8YFT - chains A and B; structure by electron microscopy, 3.16 A resolution.

[Chain A]
Molecule: Angiotensin-converting enzyme
Organism: Nyctereutes procyonoides
Notes: EC 3.4.-.-
UniProt: B4XEP4 (B4XEP4_NYCPR); residues 19-617 here correspond to UniProt positions 18-616 (UniProt number = residue number - 1)
Amino-acid sequence (605 residues; row label = number of the first residue in the row):
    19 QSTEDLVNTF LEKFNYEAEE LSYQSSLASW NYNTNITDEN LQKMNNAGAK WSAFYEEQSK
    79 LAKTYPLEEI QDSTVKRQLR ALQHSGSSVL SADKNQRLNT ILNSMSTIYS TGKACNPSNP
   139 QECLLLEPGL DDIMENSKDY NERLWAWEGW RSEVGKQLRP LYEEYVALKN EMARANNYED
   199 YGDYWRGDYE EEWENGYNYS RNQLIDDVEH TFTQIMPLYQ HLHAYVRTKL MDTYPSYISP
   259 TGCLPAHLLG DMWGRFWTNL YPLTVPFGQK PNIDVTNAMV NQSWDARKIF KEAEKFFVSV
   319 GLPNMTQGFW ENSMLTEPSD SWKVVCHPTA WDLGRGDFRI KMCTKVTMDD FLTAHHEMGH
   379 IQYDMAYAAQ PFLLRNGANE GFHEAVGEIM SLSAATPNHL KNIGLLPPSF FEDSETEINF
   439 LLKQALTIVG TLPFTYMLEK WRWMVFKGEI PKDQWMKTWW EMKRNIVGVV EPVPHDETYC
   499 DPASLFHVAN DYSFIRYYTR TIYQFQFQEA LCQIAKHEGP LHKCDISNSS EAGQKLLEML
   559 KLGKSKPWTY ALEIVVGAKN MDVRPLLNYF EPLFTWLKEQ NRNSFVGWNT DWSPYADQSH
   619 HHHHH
Unresolved in the structure: 134-141, 616-623
Sequence notes: expression tag (618-623)
Disulfides: Cys-344/Cys-361, Cys-530/Cys-542
Covalently attached groups: N-acetylglucosamine (NAG) linked to Asn-53, Asn-216, Asn-299, Asn-322
Bound ions: Zn2+: His-374, His-378, Glu-402
Reported in the primary citation:
  - mutagenesis - T82M (2-fold): increased binding to Spike protein S1 (chain B)
  - mutagenesis - D90N: decreased binding to Spike protein S1 (chain B)

[Chain B]
Molecule: Spike protein S1
Organism: Severe acute respiratory syndrome coronavirus 2
Notes: fragment: RBD domain
UniProt: P0DTC2 (SPIKE_SARS2); residues 319-541 here = UniProt positions 319-541
Amino-acid sequence (223 residues; numbered 319 to 541; the number before each row is that of its first residue):
   319 RVQPTESIVR FPNITNLCPF GEVFNATRFA SVYAWNRKRI SNCVADYSVL YNSASFSTFK
   379 CYGVSPTKLN DLCFTNVYAD SFVIRGDEVR QIAPGQTGKI ADYNYKLPDD FTGCVIAWNS
   439 NNLDSKVGGN YNYLYRLFRK SNLKPFERDI STEIYQAGST PCNGVEGFNC YFPLQSYGFQ
   499 PTYGVGYQPY RVVVLSFELL HAPATVCGPK KSTNLVKNKC VNF
Unresolved in the structure: 319-334, 529-541
Sequence notes: variant Tyr-501 (Asn in P0DTC2)
Disulfides: Cys-336/Cys-361, Cys-379/Cys-432, Cys-391/Cys-525, Cys-480/Cys-488
Covalently attached groups: N-acetylglucosamine (NAG) linked to Asn-343
Swiss-Prot annotation at these positions:
  - region: Arg-403 to Asp-405 (Integrin-binding motif), Asn-448 to Phe-456 (Immunodominant HLA epitope recognized by the CD8+)
  - glycosylation: Thr-323 (O-linked (GalNAc) threonine), Ser-325 (O-linked (HexNAc...) serine), Asn-331 (N-linked (GlcNAc...) (complex) asparagine), Asn-343 (N-linked (GlcNAc...) (complex) asparagine)
  - natural variant: Gly-339 (G339D: In strain: Omicron/BA.1, Omicron/BA.2 and 4 more; G339H: In strain: Omicron/BA.2.75, Omicron/XBB.1.5 and 1 more), Arg-346 (R346K: In strain: Mu/B.1.621; R346T: In strain: Omicron/BQ.1.1, Omicron/XBB.1.5 and 1 more), Leu-368 (L368I: In strain: Omicron/XBB.1.5, Omicron/EG.5.1), Ser-371 (S371F: In strain: Omicron/BA.2, Omicron/BA.2.12.1 and 6 more; S371L: In strain: Omicron/BA.1), Ser-373 (S373P: In strain: Omicron/BA.1, Omicron/BA.2 and 7 more), Ser-375 (S375F: In strain: Omicron/BA.1, Omicron/BA.2 and 7 more), Thr-376 (T376A: In strain: Omicron/BA.2, Omicron/BA.2.12.1 and 5 more), Asp-405 (D405N: In strain: Omicron/BA.2, Omicron/BA.2.12.1 and 6 more), Arg-408 (R408S: In strain: Omicron/BA.2, Omicron/BA.2.12.1 and 6 more), Lys-417 (K417N: In strain: Beta/B.1.351, Omicron/BA.1 and 8 more; K417T: In strain: Gamma/P.1), Asn-440 (N440K: In strain: Omicron/BA.1, Omicron/BA.2 and 7 more), Lys-444 (K444T: In strain: Omicron/BQ.1.1), 16 further natural variant entries in UniProt
  - mutagenesis: Asn-331 (N331Q: Reduced viral infectivity), Asn-343 (N343Q: Reduced viral infectivity), Leu-452 (L452R: Increased resistance to neutralizing antibodies. Decreases HLA binding to NF9 epitope. Increased binding affinity to human ACE2), Tyr-453 (Y453F: Decreased HLA binding to NF9 epitope. Increased binding affinity to human ACE2), Ala-475 (A475V: Increased resistance to neutralizing antibodies), Val-483 (V483A: Increased resistance to neutralizing antibodies), Glu-484 (E484D: Increased replication in human TMEM106B overexpressing cells), Phe-490 (F490L: Increased resistance to neutralizing antibodies and human covalescent sera neutralization), Gln-493 (Q493N: Reduced host ACE2-binding affinity in vitro; Q493Y: Reduced host ACE2-binding affinity in vitro), His-519 (H519P: Increased resistance to human covalescent sera neutralization)

[How chain A and chain B interact]
Residue-residue contacts (27):
  Gln-19(A) / Ser-477(B)  hydrogen bond
  Leu-24(A) / Gly-476(B)
  Leu-24(A) / Asn-487(B)
  Thr-27(A) / Phe-456(B)
  Thr-27(A) / Tyr-489(B)
  Phe-28(A) / Tyr-489(B)
  Glu-30(A) / Lys-417(B)  salt bridge
  Lys-31(A) / Tyr-489(B)
  Tyr-34(A) / Tyr-453(B)
  Tyr-34(A) / Gln-493(B)
  Glu-35(A) / Gln-493(B)  hydrogen bond
  Glu-38(A) / Tyr-449(B)  hydrogen bond
  Tyr-41(A) / Gln-498(B)
  Tyr-41(A) / Thr-500(B)  hydrogen bond
  Tyr-41(A) / Tyr-501(B)  hydrophobic
  Gln-42(A) / Tyr-449(B)
  Leu-45(A) / Gln-498(B)
  Leu-79(A) / Phe-486(B)  hydrophobic
  Thr-82(A) / Phe-486(B)
  Tyr-83(A) / Phe-486(B)
  Tyr-83(A) / Asn-487(B)  hydrogen bond
  Arg-353(A) / Tyr-501(B)
  Arg-353(A) / Gly-502(B)  hydrogen bond (backbone-backbone)
  Arg-353(A) / Tyr-505(B)
  Gly-354(A) / Gly-502(B)
  Asp-355(A) / Thr-500(B)
  Arg-357(A) / Thr-500(B)
Interface residues without a listed pair, chain A (20 interface residues in all): Asn-330
Interface residues without a listed pair, chain B (18 interface residues in all): Leu-455, Ala-475, Gly-496
Interface features reported in the paper:
  - residue pairs: Tyr-34(A)/Gln-493(B), Lys-417(B)/Glu-30(A) (salt bridge), Asn-487(B)/Tyr-83(A) (hydrogen bond), Gln-493(B)/Glu-35(A) (hydrogen bond), Thr-500(B)/Tyr-41(A) (hydrogen bond), Gly-502(B)/Arg-353(A) (hydrogen bond)
  - hot spots on chain A (mutagenesis) - Y34H (2-fold): increased binding to Spike protein S1 (chain B)
  - interface residues, chain B: Ser-477(B)

[Overview]
20 residues of chain A and 18 residues of chain B are in contact, with 6 hydrogen bonds and 1 salt bridge.
Polar contacts include Glu-30(A)/Lys-417(B), Gln-19(A)/Ser-477(B) and Glu-35(A)/Gln-493(B). The authors report
a contact between Tyr-34(A) and Gln-493(B); a salt bridge between Lys-417(B) and Glu-30(A); hydrogen bonds
between Asn-487(B) and Tyr-83(A), Gln-493(B) and Glu-35(A) and Thr-500(B) and Tyr-41(A) among others. From the
paper: T82M and Y34H of chain A increase binding to Spike protein S1 (chain B); the interface residue
Ser-477(B).
Chain A is Angiotensin-converting enzyme (Nyctereutes procyonoides) and chain B is Spike protein S1 (Severe
acute respiratory syndrome coronavirus 2); the structure, Cryo-EM structure of SARS-CoV-2 alpha variant spike
protein in complex with raccoon dog ACE2 (local refinement), was determined by electron microscopy (same
publication as 8YF2).
